1OV3 - chains A and C of the 4 polymer chains in the assembly; structure by X-ray diffraction, 1.80 A resolution.

[Chain A]
Protein: Neutrophil cytosol factor 1
Source organism: Homo sapiens
Reference sequence: P14598 (NCF1_HUMAN); residue numbers follow UniProt; this construct covers 156-285
Amino-acid sequence (138 residues; each row starts with the number of its first residue):
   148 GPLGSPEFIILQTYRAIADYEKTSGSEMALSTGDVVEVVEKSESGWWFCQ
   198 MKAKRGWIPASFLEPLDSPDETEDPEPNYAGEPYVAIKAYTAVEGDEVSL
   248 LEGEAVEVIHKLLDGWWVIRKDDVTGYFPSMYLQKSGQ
Disordered / not traced: 148-149, 284-285
Construct notes: expression tag (148-155)
Swiss-Prot annotation at these positions:
  - natural variant: Asp166 (N166D: this construct carries the variant)
  - mutagenesis: Trp263 (W263R: Abolishes autoinhibition and promotes phospholipid binding)
From the paper describing this entry:
  - mutagenesis - G192S (over 50-fold), G262S: decreased binding to Flavocytochrome b558 alpha polypeptide (chain C)
  - mutagenesis - G192S: decreased binding to peptide2
  - mutagenesis - G262S: abolished binding to peptide2
  - mutagenesis - W193R: decreased binding to Flavocytochrome b558 alpha polypeptide (chain C) (citing earlier work)
  - mutagenesis - W263R: unchanged binding to Flavocytochrome b558 alpha polypeptide (chain C) (citing earlier work)

[Chain C]
Protein: Flavocytochrome b558 alpha polypeptide
Amino-acid sequence (18 residues; numbered 149 to 166; the number before each row is that of its first residue):
   149 KQPPSNPPPRPPAEARKK
Disordered / not traced: 149, 161-166
From the paper describing this entry:
  - disease-associated variants - P156Q: decreased catalytic activity (citing earlier work)

[How chain A and chain C interact]
Contacting residue pairs - 10 pairs, chain A then chain C:
  Ala165(A) with Pro160(C), hydrophobic
  Tyr167(A) with Pro157(C), hydrophobic
  Ser189(A) with Pro151(C)
  Ser191(A) with Pro151(C); Pro156(C)
  Trp193(A) with Pro151(C), hydrophobic; Pro152(C); Asn154(C), hydrogen bond (side chain-backbone); Pro155(C); Pro156(C)
Interface residues without a listed pair, chain A (8 interface residues in all): Ile164, Glu174, Gly192
Interface features reported in the paper:
  - specific contacts: Tyr167(A)-Pro157(C), Trp193(A)-Asn154(C) (hydrogen bond), Pro152(C)-Trp193(A), Pro156(C)-Trp193(A) (hydrophobic contact)

[Overview]
The interface between chain A and chain C involves 8 residues on one side and 7 on the other; the contacts
include 1 hydrogen bond. Its one hydrogen-bonded contact is Trp193(A)-Asn154(C). The paper describes contacts
between Tyr167(A) and Pro157(C) and Pro152(C) and Trp193(A); a hydrogen bond between Trp193(A) and Asn154(C);
a hydrophobic contact between Pro156(C) and Trp193(A). The paper reports that G192S, G262S and W193R of chain
A reduce binding to Flavocytochrome b558 alpha polypeptide (chain C); G192S of chain A reduces binding to
peptide2.
Here chain A is Neutrophil cytosol factor 1 (Homo sapiens) and chain C is Flavocytochrome b558 alpha
polypeptide. Entry 1OV3 (Structure of the p22phox-p47phox complex) was determined by X-ray diffraction,
deposited together with 1NG2.
